PDB entry 5D4R | X-ray diffraction, 2.07 A resolution | chains B and U of the 4 polymer chains in the assembly

# Chain B
Molecule: Arabinose metabolism transcriptional repressor
Source organism: Bacillus subtilis (strain 168)
UniProt: P96711 (ARAR_BACSU); residue numbers follow UniProt; this construct covers 1-68
Sequence (88 residues; each row starts with the number of its first residue; numbers below 1 keep their minus sign (Met-19 is residue -19)):
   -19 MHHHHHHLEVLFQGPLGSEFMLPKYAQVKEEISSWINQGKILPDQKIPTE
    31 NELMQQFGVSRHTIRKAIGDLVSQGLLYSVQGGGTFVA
Disordered / not traced: -19 to -3
Sequence notes: expression tag (-19 to 0)
UniProt features mapped onto this chain:
  - DNA-binding region: Glu30 to Gly49 (H-T-H motif)

# Chain U
Molecule: 21-nt DNA strand
Sequence (21 nucleotides; numbered 22 to 42; the number before each row is that of its first residue):
    22 ATATTTGTACGTACTAATTAT

# How chain B and chain U interact
Contacting residue pairs (21; chain B residue first):
  Pro3(B) with DT29(U), phosphate contact; DA30(U), phosphate contact
  Lys4(B) with DA30(U), hydrogen bond to the phosphate; DC31(U), salt bridge to the phosphate
  Tyr5(B) with DT29(U), hydrogen bond to the phosphate; DA30(U), hydrogen bond to the phosphate
  Val39(B) with DC31(U), phosphate contact
  Ser40(B) with DC31(U), hydrogen bond to the phosphate
  His42(B) with DA30(U), base contact; DC31(U), hydrogen bond to the base; DG32(U), hydrogen bond to the base; DT33(U), base contact
  Thr43(B) with DA30(U), sugar contact; DC31(U), hydrogen bond to the phosphate
  Val60(B) with DT39(U), sugar contact
  Gln61(B) with DA37(U), base contact; DA38(U), sugar contact; DT39(U), sugar contact
  Gly62(B) with DA38(U), base contact; DT39(U), sugar contact
  Gly63(B) with DT39(U), phosphate contact
Other interface residues (no listed pair), chain B (14 interface residues in all): Gly38, Arg41, Lys46
Other interface residues (no listed pair), chain U (12 interface residues in all): DA34, DC35, DT36, DT40

# In short
Chain B and chain U form an interface of 14 and 12 residues respectively, with 7 hydrogen bonds and 1 salt
bridge. Polar pairs include His42(B)-DC31(U), His42(B)-DG32(U) and Lys4(B)-DA30(U).
Chain B is Arabinose metabolism transcriptional repressor (Bacillus subtilis (strain 168)) and chain U is a
21-nt DNA strand; the structure, Crystal Structure of AraR(DBD) in complex with operator ORE1, was determined
by X-ray diffraction (same publication as 5D4S).
